5Z2U - chains A and B of the 4 polymer chains in the assembly; structure by X-ray diffraction, 2.35 A resolution.

Chain A (and B):
Molecule: 2-succinyl-5-enolpyruvyl-6-hydroxy-3-cyclohexene-1-carboxylate synthase
Organism: Escherichia coli (strain K12)
Notes: EC 2.2.1.9; chain B of this document is another copy of the same molecule, construct and numbering; everything in this record applies to it too
UniProt: P17109 (MEND_ECOLI); numbering as in UniProt (aligned over 1-556)
Sequence (556 residues; row label = number of the first residue in the row):
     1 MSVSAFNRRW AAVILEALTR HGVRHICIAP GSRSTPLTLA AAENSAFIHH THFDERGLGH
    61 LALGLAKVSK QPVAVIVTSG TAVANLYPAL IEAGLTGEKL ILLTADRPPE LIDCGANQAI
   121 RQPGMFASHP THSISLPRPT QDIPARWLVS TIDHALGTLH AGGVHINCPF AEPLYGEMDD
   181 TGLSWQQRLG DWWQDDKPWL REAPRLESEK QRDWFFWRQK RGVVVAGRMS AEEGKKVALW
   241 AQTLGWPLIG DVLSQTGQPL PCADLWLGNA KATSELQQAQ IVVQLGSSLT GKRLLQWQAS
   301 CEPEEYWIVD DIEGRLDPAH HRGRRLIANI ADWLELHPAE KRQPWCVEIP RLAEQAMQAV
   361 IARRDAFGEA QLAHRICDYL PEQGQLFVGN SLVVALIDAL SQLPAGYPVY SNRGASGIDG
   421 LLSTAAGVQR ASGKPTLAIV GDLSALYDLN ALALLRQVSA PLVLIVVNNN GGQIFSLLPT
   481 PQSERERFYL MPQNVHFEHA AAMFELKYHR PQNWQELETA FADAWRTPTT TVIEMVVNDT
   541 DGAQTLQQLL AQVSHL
Differences from the reference sequence: engineered mutation Ala-395 (Arg in P17109)
Ion coordination: Mg2+: Asp-442, Asn-469, Gly-471 (together with TD6)
Residues lining bound ligands:
  - TD6 ((4S)-4-{3-[(4-amino-2-methylpyrimidin-5-yl)methyl]-5-(2-{[(S)-hydroxy(phosphonooxy)phosphoryl]oxy}ethyl)-4-methyl-1,3lambda~5~-thiazol-2-yl}-4-hydroxybutanoic acid), molecule 1: Pro-30, Gly-31, Glu-55, Thr-78, Thr-81, Ala-82, Asn-85, Asn-117
  - TD6, molecule 2: Ser-391, Leu-392, Ser-416, Gly-417, Ile-418, Asp-419, Gly-441, Asp-442, Leu-443, Ser-444, Tyr-447, Asn-469, Gly-471, Gly-472, Gln-473, Ile-474, Phe-475

How chain A and chain B interact:
Pairs across the interface (67):
  Arg-146(A) with Ala-319(B), hydrogen bond (side chain-backbone); His-320(B); His-321(B)
  Trp-147(A) with Arg-315(B); His-320(B)
  Ser-150(A) with Arg-315(B); His-320(B)
  His-154(A) with Gly-314(B); Arg-315(B)
  Asp-191(A) with Arg-322(B), salt bridge
  Trp-192(A) with Arg-322(B)
  Asp-195(A) with Arg-322(B), salt bridge
  Trp-199(A) with His-320(B), hydrogen bond (side chain-backbone); His-321(B), hydrogen bond (side chain-backbone); Arg-322(B); Gly-323(B), hydrogen bond (backbone-backbone)
  Leu-200(A) with Arg-315(B); Gly-323(B); Arg-324(B); Arg-325(B)
  Arg-201(A) with Glu-305(B), salt bridge; Gly-323(B), hydrogen bond (backbone-backbone); Arg-324(B); Arg-325(B), hydrogen bond (backbone-backbone)
  Glu-202(A) with Gly-314(B), hydrogen bond (side chain-backbone); Arg-315(B); Arg-325(B)
  Pro-204(A) with Leu-206(B), hydrophobic; Glu-207(B); Ser-208(B); Ile-327(B), hydrophobic
  Arg-205(A) with Arg-205(B); Leu-206(B); Glu-207(B), salt bridge; Glu-209(B)
  Leu-206(A) with Pro-204(B), hydrophobic; Arg-205(B); Leu-206(B), hydrophobic
  Glu-207(A) with Pro-204(B); Arg-205(B), hydrogen bond (backbone-backbone)
  Ser-208(A) with Pro-204(B)
  Glu-209(A) with Arg-205(B), salt bridge
  Glu-305(A) with Arg-201(B), salt bridge
  Gly-314(A) with His-154(B); Glu-202(B), hydrogen bond (backbone-side chain)
  Arg-315(A) with Trp-147(B); Ser-150(B); Thr-151(B); His-154(B); Leu-200(B)
  Ala-319(A) with Arg-146(B), hydrogen bond (backbone-side chain)
  His-320(A) with Arg-146(B); Trp-147(B); Ser-150(B); Trp-199(B), hydrogen bond (backbone-side chain)
  His-321(A) with Trp-199(B), hydrogen bond (backbone-side chain)
  Arg-322(A) with Asp-191(B), salt bridge; Trp-192(B); Asp-195(B), salt bridge; Trp-199(B)
  Gly-323(A) with Trp-199(B), hydrogen bond (backbone-backbone); Leu-200(B); Arg-201(B), hydrogen bond (backbone-backbone)
  Arg-324(A) with Arg-201(B)
  Arg-325(A) with Arg-201(B), hydrogen bond (backbone-backbone); Glu-202(B)
  Ile-327(A) with Pro-204(B), hydrophobic
Other interface residues (no listed pair), chain A (30 interface residues in all): Thr-151, Leu-189
Other interface residues (no listed pair), chain B (34 interface residues in all): Leu-189, Lys-197, Ala-203, Asp-213, Glu-313

In short:
The interface between chain A and chain B involves 30 residues on one side and 34 on the other, with 15
hydrogen bonds and 8 salt bridges. Among the polar pairs are Asp-191(A)/Arg-322(B), Asp-195(A)/Arg-322(B) and
Arg-201(A)/Glu-305(B). Chain A binds compound TD6.
Both chains are 2-succinyl-5-enolpyruvyl-6-hydroxy-3-cyclohexene-1-carboxylate synthase (Escherichia coli
(strain K12)). Entry 5Z2U (ThDP-Mn2+ complex of R395A variant of EcMenD soaked with 2-ketoglutarate for 5 min)
was determined by X-ray diffraction, deposited together with 5Z2P, 5Z2R and 5EJM.
